9FNU - chain A; structure by X-ray diffraction, 2.00 A resolution.

== Chain A ==
Molecule: N-glycosylase/DNA lyase
From: Mus musculus
Notes: EC 3.2.2.-, 4.2.99.18
UniProtKB: O08760 (OGG1_MOUSE); numbering as in UniProt (aligned over 11-325)
Chain sequence (318 residues; numbered 8 to 325; the number before each row is that of its first residue):
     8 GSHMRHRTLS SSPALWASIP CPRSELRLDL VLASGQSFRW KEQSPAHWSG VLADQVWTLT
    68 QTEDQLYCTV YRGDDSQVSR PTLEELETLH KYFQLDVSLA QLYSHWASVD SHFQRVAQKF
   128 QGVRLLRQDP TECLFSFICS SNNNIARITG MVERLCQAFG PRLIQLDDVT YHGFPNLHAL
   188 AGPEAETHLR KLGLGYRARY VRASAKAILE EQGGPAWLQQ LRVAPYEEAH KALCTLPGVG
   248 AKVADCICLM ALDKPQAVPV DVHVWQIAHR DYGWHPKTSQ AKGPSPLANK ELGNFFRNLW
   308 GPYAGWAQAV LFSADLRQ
Not modelled in the structure: 8-10
Sequence notes: expression tag (8-10)
Ion coordination: Ni2+: His276, His282 (shared with 2 residues of chain B; 2 residues of chain C)
Small-molecule neighbours: A1ID3 (3-(2-azanylethyl)-2-pyridin-3-yl-1H-indol-5-ol): Ser41, Gly42, Gln43, Phe45, Phe144, Ser147, Asn150, Ile152, Ile155, Lys249, Cys253, Leu256, Met257, Pro266, Asp268, His270, Val271, Gln315, Ala316, Phe319
UniProt features mapped onto this chain:
  - active site: Lys249 (Schiff-base intermediate with DNA)
  - binding site (DNA): Asn149, Arg154, Arg204, His270, Gln287
  - binding site (8-oxoguanine): Pro266, Asp268, Gln315, Phe319
From the paper describing this entry:
  - binding site for A1ID3: Gly42, Asn150, Asp268, Gln315, Phe319
  - catalytic residues: Lys249, Asp268 (citing earlier work)
  - mutagenesis - K249A, K249W: abolished catalytic activity

== In short ==
Bound to chain A: compound A1ID3. The Ni2+ site is built by His276 and His282. Curated annotation (UniProt)
lists active-site residue Lys249, 5 DNA-binding residues and 4 residues binding 8-oxoguanine. The paper
reports catalytic residues Lys249 and Asp268; K249A and K249W abolish catalytic activity.
Chain A is N-glycosylase/DNA lyase (Mus musculus); the structure, Structure of the mouse 8-oxoguanine DNA
Glycosylase mOGG1 in complex with ligand TH13579, was determined by X-ray diffraction, deposited together with
9FNV.
